Entry 5F96 (X-ray diffraction, 2.24 A resolution); this record covers chains G and H of the 3 polymer chains in the assembly.

[Chain G]
Name: clade A/E 93TH057 HIV-1 gp120 core
Organism: Human immunodeficiency virus 1
UniProt: A0A0M3KKW9 (A0A0M3KKW9_9HIV1); the author numbering skips numbers that UniProt does not, so the offset changes along the chain: 44-124 = UniProt 1-81; 198-300 = UniProt 82-184; 317-355 = UniProt 185-223; 357-397 = UniProt 224-264; 1 more segments
Sequence (353 residues; row label = number of the first residue in the row; note: 96 numbers in that range are skipped by the numbering (no residue carries them; nothing is unmodelled there)):
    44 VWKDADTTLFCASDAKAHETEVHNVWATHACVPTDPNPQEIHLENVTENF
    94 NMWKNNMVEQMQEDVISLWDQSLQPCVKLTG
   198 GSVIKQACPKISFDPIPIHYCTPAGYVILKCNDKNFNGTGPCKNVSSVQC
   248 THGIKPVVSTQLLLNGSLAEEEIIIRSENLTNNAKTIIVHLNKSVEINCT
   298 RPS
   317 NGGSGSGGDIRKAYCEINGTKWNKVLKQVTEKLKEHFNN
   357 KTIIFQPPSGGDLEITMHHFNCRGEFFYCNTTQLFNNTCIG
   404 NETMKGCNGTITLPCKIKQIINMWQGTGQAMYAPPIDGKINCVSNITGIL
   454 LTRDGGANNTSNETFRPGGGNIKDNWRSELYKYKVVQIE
Not modelled in the structure: 317-324, 404-409
Disulfide bonds: Cys54-Cys74, Cys119-Cys205, Cys218-Cys247, Cys228-Cys239, Cys296-Cys331, Cys378-Cys445, Cys385-Cys418, Cys395-Cys410
Covalent attachments: N-acetylglucosamine (NAG) linked to Asn88, Asn234, Asn241, Asn262, Asn276, Asn289, Asn295, Asn334, Asn355, Asn386, Asn392, Asn448

[Chain H]
Name: Heavy chain of antibody CH235.12
Organism: Homo sapiens
Notes: antibody fragment or engineered binder
Sequence (225 residues; row label = number of the first residue in the row; a row labelled like 82A-82C holds insertion residues (82A, then the next letters in order)):
     1 QVRLAQYGGGVKRLGATMTLSCVASGYTFNDYYIHWVRQAPGQGFELLGY
    51 ID
   52A P
    53 ANGRPDYAGALRERLSFYRDKSMETLYMDL
82A-82C RSL
    83 RYDDTAMYYCVRNVGTAG
100A-100E SLLHY
   101 DHWGSGSPVIVSSASTKGPSVFPLAPSSKSTSGGTAALGCLVKDYFPEPV
   151 TVSWNSGALTSGVHTFPAVLQSSGLYSLSSVVTVPSSSLGTQTYICNVNH
   201 KPSNTKVDKRVEPKSC
Not modelled in the structure: 129-133
Disulfide bonds: Cys22-Cys92, Cys140-Cys196

[Interface between chain G and chain H]
Residue-residue contacts (47):
  Trp96(G) - Ala99(H)
  Trp96(G) - Gly100(H)
  Glu275(G) - Thr98(H)  hydrogen bond
  Glu275(G) - Ala99(H)
  Glu275(G) - Gly100(H)  hydrogen bond (side chain-backbone)
  Glu275(G) - Ser100A(H)  hydrogen bond
  Leu277(G) - Ser100A(H)
  Thr278(G) - Ser100A(H)
  Thr278(G) - Leu100B(H)  hydrogen bond (side chain-backbone)
  Thr278(G) - Leu100C(H)
  Asn280(G) - Ser100A(H)
  Asn280(G) - Leu100B(H)  hydrogen bond (backbone-backbone)
  Ala281(G) - Gly100(H)
  Lys282(G) - Tyr33(H)
  Lys282(G) - Arg56(H)
  Lys282(G) - Thr98(H)  hydrogen bond (side chain-backbone)
  Lys282(G) - Ala99(H)
  Lys282(G) - Gly100(H)  hydrogen bond (backbone-backbone)
  Lys282(G) - Ser100A(H)
  Lys282(G) - Leu100B(H)
  Ser365(G) - Pro57(H)
  Ser365(G) - Arg64(H)  hydrogen bond
  Gly366(G) - Gly55(H)
  Gly366(G) - Arg56(H)
  Gly366(G) - Pro57(H)
  Gly367(G) - Asn54(H)
  Gly367(G) - Gly55(H)
  Asp368(G) - Ala53(H)
  Asp368(G) - Asn54(H)  hydrogen bond (backbone-backbone)
  Asp368(G) - Arg71(H)  salt bridge
  Ile371(G) - Asn54(H)
  Ile371(G) - Arg56(H)
  Gly429(G) - Asn30(H)  hydrogen bond (backbone-side chain)
  Gly429(G) - Lys73(H)
  Thr455(G) - Arg56(H)
  Arg456(G) - Asp58(H)
  Asp457(G) - Asp58(H)
  Asp457(G) - Arg64(H)  salt bridge
  Gly458(G) - Asp58(H)  hydrogen bond (backbone-side chain)
  Gly459(G) - Tyr59(H)
  Gly459(G) - Ala60(H)
  Gly459(G) - Gly61(H)  hydrogen bond (backbone-backbone)
  Arg469(G) - Arg64(H)
  Gly471(G) - Arg56(H)
  Gly472(G) - Asn54(H)  hydrogen bond (backbone-side chain)
  Gly472(G) - Arg56(H)  hydrogen bond (backbone-side chain)
  Arg480(G) - Ala99(H)
Other interface residues (no listed pair), chain G (27 interface residues in all): Asn276, Thr283, Ala460, Pro470, Gly473
Other interface residues (no listed pair), chain H (22 interface residues in all): Tyr50, Gly97

[Summary]
The interface between chain G and chain H involves 27 residues on one side and 22 on the other; the contacts
include 14 hydrogen bonds and 2 salt bridges. Polar contacts include Asp368(G)-Arg71(H), Asp457(G)-Arg64(H)
and Glu275(G)-Thr98(H).
Chain G is clade A/E 93TH057 HIV-1 gp120 core (Human immunodeficiency virus 1) and chain H is Heavy chain of
antibody CH235.12 (Homo sapiens); the structure, Crystal structure of broadly neutralizing VH1-46
germline-derived CD4-binding site-directed antibody CH235.12 in complex with HIV-1 clade ..., was determined
by X-ray diffraction.
